8V3W - chains w and T of the 63 polymer chains in the assembly; structure by electron microscopy, 2.90 A resolution.

Chain w (and T):
Name: Tube tail (CD1367)
Source organism: Clostridioides difficile
Notes: chain T of this document is another copy of the same molecule, construct and numbering; everything in this record applies to it too
UniProtKB: A0A031WFY8 (A0A031WFY8_CLODI); residue numbers follow UniProt; this construct covers 1-140
Chain sequence (140 residues; row label = number of the first residue in the row):
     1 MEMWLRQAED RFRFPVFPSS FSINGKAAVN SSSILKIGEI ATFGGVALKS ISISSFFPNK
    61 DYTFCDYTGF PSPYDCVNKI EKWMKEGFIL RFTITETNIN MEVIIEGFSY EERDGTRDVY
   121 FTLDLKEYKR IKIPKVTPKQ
Not modelled in the structure: 137-140 (chain T: 139-140)

Interface between chain w and chain T:
Contacting residue pairs (35; chain w residue first):
  Met1(w) - Arg117(T)
  Ser20(w) - Glu112(T)
  Phe21(w) - Glu111(T)
  Phe21(w) - Glu112(T)  hydrogen bond (backbone-backbone)
  Ser22(w) - Tyr110(T)
  Ser22(w) - Glu111(T)
  Ile23(w) - Ser109(T)
  Ile23(w) - Tyr110(T)  hydrogen bond (backbone-backbone)
  Asn24(w) - Ser109(T)  hydrogen bond
  Gly25(w) - Met84(T)
  Gly25(w) - Gly107(T)
  Gly25(w) - Phe108(T)  hydrogen bond (backbone-backbone)
  Gly25(w) - Ser109(T)
  Lys26(w) - Met84(T)
  Lys26(w) - Glu106(T)
  Lys26(w) - Gly107(T)
  Ala27(w) - Ile105(T)
  Ala27(w) - Glu106(T)  hydrogen bond (backbone-backbone)
  Gly38(w) - Val46(T)
  Glu39(w) - Val46(T)  hydrogen bond (backbone-backbone)
  Glu39(w) - Ala47(T)
  Glu39(w) - Leu48(T)  hydrogen bond (side chain-backbone)
  Glu39(w) - Lys126(T)
  Ala41(w) - Leu48(T)  hydrophobic
  Ala41(w) - Tyr128(T)
  Phe43(w) - Lys85(T)
  Phe43(w) - Gly87(T)
  Phe43(w) - Ile104(T)  hydrophobic
  Lys49(w) - Glu81(T)  salt bridge
  Glu96(w) - Arg117(T)  salt bridge
  Thr97(w) - Tyr74(T)
  Asn98(w) - Tyr74(T)
  Asn98(w) - Val77(T)
  Asn98(w) - Asn78(T)  hydrogen bond
  Asn98(w) - Tyr110(T)
Other interface residues (no listed pair), chain w (22 interface residues in all): Ser19, Val29, Ile37, Ile40, Val46
Other interface residues (no listed pair), chain T (28 interface residues in all): Gly45, Glu86, Arg113, Asp124, Lys129, Ile131

Overview:
22 residues of chain w face 28 of chain T across their interface, with 8 hydrogen bonds and 2 salt bridges.
Polar pairs include Lys49(w)-Glu81(T), Glu96(w)-Arg117(T) and Asn24(w)-Ser109(T).
Both chains are Tube tail (CD1367) (Clostridioides difficile). Entry 8V3W (CryoEM Structure of Diffocin -
precontracted - Baseplate - focused refinement on triplex region) was determined by electron microscopy (same
publication as 8V3T, 8V3X, 8V3Z, 8V40, 8V41 and 8V43).
